PDB entry 8RGM | electron microscopy, 4.00 A resolution | chains G and I of the 10 polymer chains in the assembly

# Chain G
Molecule: Histone H2A type 1-B/E
Source organism: Homo sapiens
UniProt: P04908 (H2A1B_HUMAN); residues 1-129 here correspond to UniProt positions 2-130 (UniProt number = residue number + 1)
Chain sequence (129 residues; row label = number of the first residue in the row):
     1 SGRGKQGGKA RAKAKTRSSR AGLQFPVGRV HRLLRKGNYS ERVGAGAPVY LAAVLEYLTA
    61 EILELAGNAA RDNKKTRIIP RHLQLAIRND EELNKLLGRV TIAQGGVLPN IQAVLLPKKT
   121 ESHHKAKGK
Disordered / not traced: 1-10, 118-129
Curated features (UniProtKB/Swiss-Prot):
  - modified residue: Ser1 (N-acetylserine), Arg3 (Citrulline), Lys5 (N6-(2-hydroxyisobutyryl)lysine), Lys9 (N6-(2-hydroxyisobutyryl)lysine), Lys13 (N6-(beta-hydroxybutyryl)lysine), Lys36 (N6-(2-hydroxyisobutyryl)lysine), Lys74 (N6-(2-hydroxyisobutyryl)lysine), Lys75 (N6-(2-hydroxyisobutyryl)lysine), Lys95 (N6-(2-hydroxyisobutyryl)lysine), Gln104 (N5-methylglutamine), Lys118 (N6-(2-hydroxyisobutyryl)lysine), Lys119 (N6-crotonyllysine), Thr120 (Phosphothreonine), Lys125 (N6-crotonyllysine)
  - cross-link (Glycyl lysine isopeptide (Lys-Gly)): Lys13 (interchain with G-Cter in ubiquitin), Lys15 (interchain with G-Cter in ubiquitin), Lys119 (interchain with G-Cter in ubiquitin)

# Chain I
Molecule: Widom 603 DNA sequence
Sequence (145 nucleotides; numbered -72 to 72; the number before each row is that of its first residue; numbers below 1 keep their minus sign (DC-72 is residue -72)):
   -72 CCAGTTCGCG CGCCCACCTA CCGTGTGAAG TCGTCACTCG GGCTTCTAAG TACGCTTAGG
   -12 CCACGGTAGA GGGCAATCCA AGGCTAACCA CCGTGCATCG ATGTTGAAAG AGGCCCTCCG
    48 TCCTTATTAC TTCAAGTCCC TGGGG

# Interface between chain G and chain I
Residue-residue contacts (17):
  Arg11(G) with DC43(I), hydrogen bond to the base; DT44(I), hydrogen bond to the sugar
  Arg29(G) with DT48(I), hydrogen bond to the phosphate; DC49(I), salt bridge to the phosphate
  His31(G) with DG39(I), salt bridge to the phosphate
  Arg42(G) with DG37(I), base contact; DA38(I), hydrogen bond to the sugar; DG39(I), phosphate contact
  Val43(G) with DA38(I), sugar contact; DG39(I), hydrogen bond to the phosphate
  Gly44(G) with DA38(I), phosphate contact
  Ala45(G) with DA38(I), hydrogen bond to the phosphate
  Lys75(G) with DT58(I), phosphate contact
  Thr76(G) with DC57(I), hydrogen bond to the phosphate; DT58(I), hydrogen bond to the phosphate
  Arg77(G) with DC57(I), hydrogen bond to the sugar; DT58(I), sugar contact
Also at the interface, not in a pair above, chain G (12 interface residues in all): Glu41, Gly46

# Summary
Chain G and chain I form an interface of 12 and 9 residues respectively; the contacts include 9 hydrogen bonds
and 2 salt bridges. Among the polar pairs are Arg11(G)-DC43(I), Arg11(G)-DT44(I) and Arg42(G)-DA38(I).
Here chain G is Histone H2A type 1-B/E (Homo sapiens) and chain I is Widom 603 DNA sequence. Entry 8RGM
(Cryo-EM structure of nucleosome containing Widom603 DNA) was determined by electron microscopy.
